PDB entry 6FB0 | X-ray diffraction, 2.15 A resolution | chains B and D of the 4 polymer chains in the assembly

# Chain B
Protein: DNA endonuclease I-CreI
Organism: Chlamydomonas reinhardtii
Notes: EC 3.1.-.-
Sequence (154 residues; row label = number of the first residue in the row):
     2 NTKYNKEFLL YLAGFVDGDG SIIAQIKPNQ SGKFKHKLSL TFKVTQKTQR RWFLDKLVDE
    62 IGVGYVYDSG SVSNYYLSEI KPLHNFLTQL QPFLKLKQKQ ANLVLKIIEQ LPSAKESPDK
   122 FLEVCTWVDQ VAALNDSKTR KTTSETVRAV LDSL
Metal / ion sites: Ca2+ site 1: Gly-19 (shared with 1 residue of chain A; DC514(D) of chain D; 1 residue of chain F); Ca2+ site 2: Asp-20 (shared with 1 residue of chain A; DA515(D) of chain D; 1 residue of chain F); Ca2+ site 3: Ala-134, Asn-136

# Chain D
Molecule: 24-nt DNA strand
Sequence (24 nucleotides; row label = number of the first residue in the row):
   501 TCAGACTTCT CCACAGGAGT CAGA
Metal / ion sites: Ca2+ site 1: DC514 (shared with 1 residue of chain A; Gly-19(B) of chain B; 1 residue of chain F); Ca2+ site 2: DA515 (shared with 1 residue of chain A; Asp-20(B) of chain B; 1 residue of chain F)

# Interface between chain B and chain D
Pairs across the interface (20; chain B residue first):
  Asp-20(B) with DA515(D), phosphate contact
  Ser-32(B) with DT501(D), sugar contact; DC502(D), base contact
  Gly-33(B) with DC502(D), phosphate contact
  Lys-34(B) with DC502(D), hydrogen bond to the phosphate
  Lys-38(B) with DA503(D), hydrogen bond to the base; DG504(D), hydrogen bond to the base
  Tyr-66(B) with DA505(D), hydrogen bond to the phosphate; DC506(D), base contact
  Tyr-68(B) with DA505(D), sugar contact; DC506(D), hydrogen bond to the phosphate; DT507(D), base contact
  Ser-70(B) with DT508(D), base contact; DC509(D), base contact
  Glu-80(B) with DG504(D), phosphate contact
  Ile-81(B) with DG504(D), hydrogen bond to the phosphate
  Lys-116(B) with DA503(D), salt bridge to the phosphate
  Asp-137(B) with DA513(D), sugar contact
  Lys-139(B) with DC512(D), hydrogen bond to the phosphate; DA513(D), salt bridge to the phosphate
Interface residues without a listed pair, chain B (17 interface residues in all): Asp-69, Tyr-77, Ser-79, Thr-140
Interface residues without a listed pair, chain D (14 interface residues in all): DT510, DC511

# In short
17 residues of chain B face 14 of chain D across their interface, with 7 hydrogen bonds and 2 salt bridges.
Among the polar pairs are Lys-38(B)/DA503(D), Lys-38(B)/DG504(D) and Lys-34(B)/DC502(D). Asp-20(B) and
DA515(D) form the Ca2+ site 2. Gly-19(B) and DC514(D) coordinate Ca2+ site 1.
Here chain B is DNA endonuclease I-CreI (Chlamydomonas reinhardtii) and chain D is a 24-nt DNA strand. Entry
6FB0 (Crystal Structure of a Tailored I-CreI Homing Endonuclease Protein (3115 variant) in complex with its
target ...) was determined by X-ray diffraction (same publication as 6FB1, 6FB2, 6FB5, 6FB6, 6FB7, 6FB8 and
6FB9).
